1YHU - chains B and D of the 24 polymer chains in the assembly; structure by X-ray diffraction, 3.15 A resolution.

[Chain B]
Molecule: Giant hemoglobins B chain
From: Riftia pachyptila
UniProt: P80592 (GLBB_RIFPA); numbering as in UniProt (aligned over 1-144)
Amino-acid sequence (144 residues; numbered 1 to 144; the number before each row is that of its first residue):
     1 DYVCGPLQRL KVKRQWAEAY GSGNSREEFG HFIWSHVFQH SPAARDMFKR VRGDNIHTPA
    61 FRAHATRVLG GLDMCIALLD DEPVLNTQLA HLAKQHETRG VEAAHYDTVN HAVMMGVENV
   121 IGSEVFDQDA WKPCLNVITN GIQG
Disulfide bonds: Cys-4/Cys-134
Metal / ion sites: Zn2+ site 1: His-31, His-57 (shared with 1 residue of chain J); Zn2+ site 2: His-36, His-40, His-111; heme Fe: His-96 (together with oxygen molecule); Zn2+ site 3: Glu-118 (shared with 2 residues of chain F)
Small-molecule neighbours:
  - heme (HEM): Met-47, Phe-48, Arg-50, Val-51, His-64, Arg-67, Val-68, Gly-71, Leu-72, Leu-92, Gln-95, His-96, Arg-99, Val-101, His-105, Tyr-106, Val-109, Asn-110, Thr-139, Ile-142
  - oxygen molecule (OXY): Trp-34, Phe-48, His-64, Val-68, His-96
Swiss-Prot annotation at these positions:
  - binding site (heme b): His-96

[Chain D]
Molecule: hemoglobin B2 chain
From: Riftia pachyptila
UniProt: Q8IFJ9 (Q8IFJ9_RIFPA); residues 16-132 here correspond to UniProt positions 1-117 (UniProt number = residue number - 15)
Amino-acid sequence (149 residues; numbered 1 to 149; the number before each row is that of its first residue):
     1 AASCTTEDRR EMQLMWGNVW SAQFTGRRIA IAQAVFKDLF ANVPDAVGLF GAVKGDEVNS
    61 NEFKAHCIRV VNGLDSSIGL LSDPATLNEQ LSHLATQHKA RSGVTKGGFS AIAQSFLRVM
   121 PQVASCFNPD AWSRCFNRIT TGMTEPLPA
Disulfide bonds: Cys-4/Cys-135
Metal / ion sites: heme Fe: His-98 (together with oxygen molecule)
Small-molecule neighbours:
  - heme (HEM): Leu-39, Leu-49, Phe-50, Ala-52, Val-53, His-66, Arg-69, Val-70, Gly-73, Leu-74, Leu-94, Gln-97, His-98, Arg-101, Val-104, Gly-108, Phe-109, Ile-112, Phe-136, Met-143
  - oxygen molecule (OXY): Phe-36, Phe-50, His-66, Val-70, His-98

[How chain B and chain D interact]
Contacting residue pairs (37):
  Leu-10(B) with Gln-23(D); Phe-24(D), hydrophobic
  Lys-13(B) with Gln-23(D), hydrogen bond (side chain-backbone); Phe-24(D)
  Arg-14(B) with Gln-23(D), hydrogen bond (backbone-side chain)
  Ala-17(B) with Gln-23(D)
  Arg-26(B) with Asp-75(D), salt bridge
  Arg-50(B) with His-93(D), hydrogen bond
  Pro-59(B) with Ala-85(D); Thr-86(D); Glu-89(D)
  Ala-60(B) with Glu-89(D)
  Arg-62(B) with Thr-86(D)
  Ala-63(B) with Thr-86(D); Glu-89(D); Gln-90(D)
  Arg-67(B) with Gln-90(D), hydrogen bond; His-93(D)
  Gly-70(B) with Asn-72(D)
  Asp-73(B) with Trp-20(D); Arg-28(D), salt bridge
  Met-74(B) with Ile-68(D), hydrophobic; Arg-69(D); Asn-72(D)
  Ala-77(B) with Gln-23(D); Phe-24(D); Thr-25(D); Arg-28(D)
  Leu-78(B) with Thr-25(D); Ile-68(D), hydrophobic
  Asp-80(B) with Phe-24(D)
  Pro-83(B) with Asn-61(D)
  Val-84(B) with Ala-65(D)
  Thr-87(B) with Asn-61(D); Ala-65(D)
  Gln-88(B) with Arg-69(D)
  His-91(B) with Arg-69(D)
Also at the interface, not in a pair above, chain B (27 interface residues in all): Trp-16, Gly-23, Glu-27, Thr-66, Gln-95
Also at the interface, not in a pair above, chain D (24 interface residues in all): Ala-22, Glu-62, Lys-64, Ser-76, Gly-79, Leu-80, Asp-83, Gln-97

[In short]
Chain B and chain D form an interface of 27 and 24 residues respectively, with 4 hydrogen bonds and 2 salt
bridges. Polar pairs include Arg-26(B)/Asp-75(D), Asp-73(B)/Arg-28(D) and Lys-13(B)/Gln-23(D). Bound to chain
B: heme and oxygen molecule. Ligands of chain D: heme and oxygen molecule.
Chain B is Giant hemoglobins B chain and chain D is hemoglobin B2 chain, both from Riftia pachyptila; the
structure, Crystal structure of Riftia pachyptila C1 hemoglobin reveals novel assembly of 24 subunits, was
determined by X-ray diffraction.
